PDB entry 4R9T | X-ray diffraction, 2.25 A resolution | chains B and A of the 3 polymer chains in the assembly

== Chain B (and A) ==
Molecule: Ficolin-2
From: Homo sapiens
Notes: fragment: sugar binding domain; chain A of this document is another copy of the same molecule, construct and numbering; everything in this record applies to it too
UniProt: Q15485 (FCN2_HUMAN); residues 72-288 here correspond to UniProt positions 97-313 (UniProt number = residue number + 25)
Amino-acid sequence (218 residues; row label = number of the first residue in the row):
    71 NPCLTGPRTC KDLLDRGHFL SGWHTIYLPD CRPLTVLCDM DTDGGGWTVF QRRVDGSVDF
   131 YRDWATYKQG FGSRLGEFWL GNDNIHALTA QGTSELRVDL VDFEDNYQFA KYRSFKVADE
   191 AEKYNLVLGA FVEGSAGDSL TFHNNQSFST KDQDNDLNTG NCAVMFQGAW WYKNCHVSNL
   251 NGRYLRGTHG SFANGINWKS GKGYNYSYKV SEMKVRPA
Differences from the reference sequence: expression tag (71)
Cystine bridges: Cys73-Cys101, Cys80-Cys108, Cys232-Cys245
Covalently attached groups: N-acetylglucosamine (NAG) linked to Asn215
Bound ions: Ca2+: Asp224, Asp226, Asn228, Gly230
What the authors report for this chain:
  - binding site for sulfate ion: Arg132, Asp133, Thr136, Lys221, Gly260, Ser261
  - mutagenesis - R132A: abolished binding to heparin
  - mutagenesis - D133A: decreased binding to heparin
  - mutagenesis - D133A: decreased binding to immobilized AcBSA

== How chain B and chain A interact ==
Residue-residue contacts (17; chain B residue first):
  Phe89(B) - Gln139(A)
  Phe89(B) - Gly140(A)
  Leu90(B) - Trp93(A)  hydrophobic
  Leu90(B) - Phe141(A)
  Leu90(B) - Gly142(A)
  Ser91(B) - Gly142(A)  hydrogen bond (backbone-backbone)
  Ser91(B) - Ser143(A)
  Ser91(B) - Arg144(A)  hydrogen bond (backbone-backbone)
  Trp93(B) - Arg144(A)  hydrogen bond (backbone-side chain)
  His94(B) - Arg144(A)  hydrogen bond
  Leu107(B) - Leu145(A)  hydrophobic
  Asp111(B) - Arg132(A)  salt bridge
  Asp111(B) - Phe141(A)
  Asp111(B) - Gly142(A)  hydrogen bond (side chain-backbone)
  Arg144(B) - Leu145(A)
  Tyr177(B) - Gly126(A)
  Tyr177(B) - Ser127(A)  hydrogen bond (side chain-backbone)
Also at the interface, not in a pair above, chain B (10 interface residues in all): Gly92
Also at the interface, not in a pair above, chain A (14 interface residues in all): Val128, Trp149, Leu150

== Summary ==
The interface between chain B and chain A involves 10 residues on one side and 14 on the other, with 6
hydrogen bonds and 1 salt bridge. Among the polar pairs are Asp111(B)-Arg132(A), Trp93(B)-Arg144(A) and
His94(B)-Arg144(A). From the paper: a binding site for sulfate ion at Arg132(B), Asp133(B) and Thr136(B) among
others; R132A of chain B abolishes binding to heparin.
Both chains are Ficolin-2 (Homo sapiens). Entry 4R9T (L-ficolin complexed to sulphates) was determined by
X-ray diffraction.
